7TTS - chains C and P of the 7 polymer chains in the assembly; structure by electron microscopy, 2.90 A resolution.

[Chain C]
Name: Caseinolytic peptidase B protein homolog
Organism: Homo sapiens
Notes: EC 3.6.1.-
UniProt: Q9H078 (CLPB_HUMAN); residue numbers follow UniProt; this construct covers 127-707
Amino-acid sequence (584 residues; numbered 124 to 707; the number before each row is that of its first residue):
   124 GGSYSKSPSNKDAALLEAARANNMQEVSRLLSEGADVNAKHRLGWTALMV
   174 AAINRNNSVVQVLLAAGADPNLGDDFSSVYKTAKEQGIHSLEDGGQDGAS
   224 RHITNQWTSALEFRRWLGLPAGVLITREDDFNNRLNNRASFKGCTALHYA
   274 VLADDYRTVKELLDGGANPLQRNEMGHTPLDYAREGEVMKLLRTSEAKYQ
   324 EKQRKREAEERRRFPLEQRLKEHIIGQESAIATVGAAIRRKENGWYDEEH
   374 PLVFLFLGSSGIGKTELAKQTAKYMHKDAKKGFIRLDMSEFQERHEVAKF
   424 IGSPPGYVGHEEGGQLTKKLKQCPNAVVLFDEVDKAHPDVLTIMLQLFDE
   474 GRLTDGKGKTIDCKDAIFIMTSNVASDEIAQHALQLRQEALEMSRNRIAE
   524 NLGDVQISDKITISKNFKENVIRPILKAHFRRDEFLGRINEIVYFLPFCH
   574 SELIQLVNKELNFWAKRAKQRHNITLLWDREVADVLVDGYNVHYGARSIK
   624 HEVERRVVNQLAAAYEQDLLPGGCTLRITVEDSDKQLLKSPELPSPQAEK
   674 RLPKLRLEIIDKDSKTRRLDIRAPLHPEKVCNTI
Disordered / not traced: 124-131, 197-262, 516-535, 674-707
Differences from the reference sequence: expression tag (124-126)
Small-molecule neighbours:
  - ATP-gamma-S (AGS; phosphothiophosphoric acid-adenylate ester), molecule 1: H346, I347, I348, S382, S383, G384, I385, G386, K387, T388, E389, E455, F571, L579, K582, A619, R620
  - ATP-gamma-S (AGS), molecule 2: H373, D472, E557, R561
Curated features (UniProtKB/Swiss-Prot):
  - region: L507 to T535 (Regulatory)
  - binding site (ATP): H346, I348, S383, G384, I385, G386, K387, T388, E455, N496, R561, R620
  - modified residue: K589 (N6-acetyllysine)
  - natural variant: T268 (T268M: In MGCA7B), Y272 (Y272C: In MGCA7B), T388 (T388K: In SCN9), K404 (K404T: In MGCA7A), R408 (R408G: In MGCA7B), M411 (M411I: In MGCA7B), P427 (P427L: In MGCA7A), E435 to G436 (sequence variant, change not given here; In MGCA7B), C486 (C486R: In MGCA7B), N496 (N496K: In SCN9), E501 (E501K: In MGCA7B), E557 (E557K: In SCN9), 11 further natural variant entries in UniProt
  - mutagenesis: R178 (R178E: Shows higher order assembly but disaggregase activity is severely impaired by 70-80%), R257 (R257E: Shows higher order assembly but disaggregase activity is severely impaired by 70-80%), K387 (K387A: Loss of ATP hydrolysis activity. Loss of ATP-dependent protein disaggregase activity), R417 (R417A: No effect on ATPase activity but shows decreased disaggregase activity), Y430 (Y430A: Decreased ATP hydrolysis activity. Loss of ATP-dependent protein disaggregase activity), V431 (V431G: Decreased ATP hydrolysis activity. Loss of ATP-dependent protein disaggregase activity), E455 (E455Q: Loss of ATP hydrolysis activity at pH 8.0. No effect on ATP hydrolysis activity at pH 6.8. Loss of ATP-dependent protein disaggregase activity at pH 8.0 and 6.8), R475 (R475Q: Severely decreased ATP hydrolysis activity. Loss of ATP-dependent protein disaggregase activity), R650 (R650P: No effect on ATP hydrolysis activity. Loss of ATP-dependent protein disaggregase activity)
What the authors report for this chain:
  - disease-associated variants - T268M, A269T, Y272C, T388K, M411I, C486R, N496K, E501K, E557K, R561G, A591V, R620C, R628C, R650P (citing earlier work)
  - mutagenesis - Y430A: decreased catalytic activity (ATPase activity) (citing earlier work)
  - mutagenesis - Y430A: abolished catalytic activity (disaggregase activity) (citing earlier work)
  - mutagenesis - V431G: decreased catalytic activity (ATPase activity)
  - mutagenesis - V431G: abolished catalytic activity (disaggregase activity)
  - disease-associated variants - R408G, R475Q, N496K, R561G, A591V, R620C: decreased catalytic activity (disaggregase activity) (citing earlier work)

[Chain P]
Name: Beta-casein
UniProt: T1T0C1 (T1T0C1_BOVIN); numbering as in UniProt (aligned over 1-224)
Amino-acid sequence (224 residues; row label = number of the first residue in the row; X marks 14 residues of unknown identity (built as UNK)):
     1 XXXXXXXXXXXXXXARELEELNVPGEIVESLSSSEESITRINKKIEKFQS
    51 EEQQQTEDELQDKIHPFAQTQSLVYPFPGPIPNSLPQNIPPLTQTPVVVP
   101 PFLQPEVMGVSKVKGAMAPKHKEMPFPKYPVEPLTESQSLTLTDVENLHL
   151 PLPLLQSWMHQPHQPLPPTVMFPPQSVLSLSQSKVLPVPQKAVPYPQRDM
   201 PIQAFLLYQEPVLGPVRGPFPIIV
Disordered / not traced: 15-224
Differences from the reference sequence: conflict UNK_1 (Met in T1T0C1), UNK_2 (Lys in T1T0C1), UNK_3 (Val in T1T0C1), UNK_4 (Leu in T1T0C1), UNK_5 (Ile in T1T0C1), UNK_6 (Leu in T1T0C1), UNK_7 (Ala in T1T0C1), UNK_8 (Cys in T1T0C1), UNK_9 (Leu in T1T0C1), UNK_10 (Val in T1T0C1), UNK_11 (Ala in T1T0C1), UNK_12 (Leu in T1T0C1), UNK_13 (Ala in T1T0C1), UNK_14 (Leu in T1T0C1)

[Interface between chain C and chain P]
Chain C side of the interface, 4 residues: H418, G429, Y430, V431

[In short]
No residue of chain C is in contact with chain P. Bound to chain C: ATP-gamma-S. From the paper: R408G, R475Q
and N496K of chain C, among others, reduce catalytic activity (disaggregase activity); Y430A and V431G of
chain C reduce catalytic activity (ATPase activity); 8 substitutions were tested in all.
Chain C is Caseinolytic peptidase B protein homolog (Homo sapiens) and chain P is Beta-casein; the structure,
Skd3, hexamer, filtered, was determined by electron microscopy, deposited together with 7TTR.
